5EIZ - chains A and C of the 3 polymer chains in the assembly; structure by X-ray diffraction, 1.96 A resolution.

# Chain A (and C)
Protein: Macrophage migration inhibitory factor
Organism: Homo sapiens
Notes: EC 5.3.2.1, 5.3.3.12; chain C of this document is another copy of the same molecule, construct and numbering; everything in this record applies to it too
Reference sequence: P14174 (MIF_HUMAN); residues 1-114 here correspond to UniProt positions 2-115 (UniProt number = residue number + 1)
Chain sequence (114 residues; row label = number of the first residue in the row):
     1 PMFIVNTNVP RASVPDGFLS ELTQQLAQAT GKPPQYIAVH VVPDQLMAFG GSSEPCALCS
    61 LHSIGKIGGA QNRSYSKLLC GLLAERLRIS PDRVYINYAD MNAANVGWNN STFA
Sequence notes: engineered mutation Ala99 (Tyr100 in P14174)
Curated features (UniProtKB/Swiss-Prot):
  - active site: Pro1 (Proton acceptor)
  - binding site (substrate): Lys32, Ile64, Asn97
  - modified residue: Lys77 (N6-acetyllysine)
What the authors report for this chain:
  - mutagenesis - Y99A: abolished signaling in response to CD74
  - catalytic residues: Pro1 (citing earlier work)
  - mutagenesis - Q24A/Q25A: unchanged signaling in response to CD74

# How chain A and chain C interact
Residue-residue contacts (55):
  Pro1(A) - Tyr95(C)
  Met2(A) - Tyr95(C)  hydrophobic
  Met2(A) - Asn97(C)
  Leu19(A) - Leu46(C)  hydrophobic
  Leu19(A) - Met47(C)
  Thr23(A) - Gly51(C)
  Pro34(A) - Gly50(C)
  Gln35(A) - Phe49(C)
  Gln35(A) - Gly50(C)
  Tyr36(A) - Tyr95(C)  hydrogen bond (backbone-side chain)
  Ile37(A) - Phe49(C)
  Ile37(A) - Gly50(C)  hydrogen bond (backbone-backbone)
  Ala38(A) - Ala48(C)
  Ala38(A) - Leu58(C)  hydrophobic
  Ala38(A) - Tyr95(C)  hydrophobic
  Val39(A) - Met47(C)
  Val39(A) - Ala48(C)  hydrogen bond (backbone-backbone)
  His40(A) - Asn6(C)
  His40(A) - Gln45(C)  hydrogen bond
  His40(A) - Leu46(C)
  His40(A) - Met47(C)
  His40(A) - Leu58(C)
  Val41(A) - Leu46(C)  hydrogen bond (backbone-backbone)
  Val42(A) - Gln45(C)
  His62(A) - Asn97(C)
  Met101(A) - Asn97(C)
  Met101(A) - Tyr98(C)
  Ala104(A) - Asn72(C)  hydrogen bond (backbone-side chain)
  Asn105(A) - Ile67(C)
  Asn105(A) - Asn72(C)  hydrogen bond
  Asn105(A) - Ile96(C)
  Asn105(A) - Asn97(C)
  Asn105(A) - Tyr98(C)  hydrogen bond (backbone-backbone)
  Val106(A) - Ile96(C)
  Gly107(A) - Ser76(C)
  Gly107(A) - Val94(C)
  Gly107(A) - Tyr95(C)
  Gly107(A) - Ile96(C)  hydrogen bond (backbone-backbone)
  Gly107(A) - Tyr98(C)
  Trp108(A) - Phe49(C)
  Trp108(A) - Asp92(C)  hydrogen bond (side chain-backbone)
  Trp108(A) - Val94(C)
  Trp108(A) - Tyr95(C)
  Asn109(A) - Pro91(C)  hydrogen bond (backbone-backbone)
  Asn109(A) - Asp92(C)
  Asn110(A) - Arg73(C)
  Asn110(A) - Ser76(C)
  Asn110(A) - Lys77(C)  hydrogen bond (backbone-backbone)
  Asn110(A) - Cys80(C)
  Asn110(A) - Pro91(C)
  Ser111(A) - Arg73(C)
  Ser111(A) - Ser76(C)  hydrogen bond (backbone-side chain)
  Thr112(A) - Asn72(C)
  Thr112(A) - Arg73(C)
  Phe113(A) - Tyr95(C)  hydrophobic
Other interface residues (no listed pair), chain A (27 interface residues in all): Arg11, Val14
Other interface residues (no listed pair), chain C (26 interface residues in all): Cys59, Gly69, Gly81, Arg93

# Overview
Chain A and chain C form an interface of 27 and 26 residues respectively, with 13 hydrogen bonds. Polar
contacts include Tyr36(A)-Tyr95(C), His40(A)-Gln45(C) and Ala104(A)-Asn72(C). From UniProt: active-site
residue Pro1(A) and 3 substrate-binding residues on chain A. The paper reports the catalytic residue Pro1(A);
Y99A of chain A abolishes signaling in response to CD74.
Both chains are Macrophage migration inhibitory factor (Homo sapiens). Entry 5EIZ (Crystal structure of Y99A
mutant of human macrophage migration inhibitory factor) was determined by X-ray diffraction (same publication
as 6BG6, 6BG7 and 5UZY).
